5LCK - chain A; structure by X-ray diffraction, 1.89 A resolution.

# Chain A
Name: Mitogen-activated protein kinase 1
Source organism: Homo sapiens
Notes: EC 2.7.11.24
Reference sequence: P28482 (MK01_HUMAN); numbering as in UniProt (aligned over 1-360)
Sequence (360 residues; row label = number of the first residue in the row):
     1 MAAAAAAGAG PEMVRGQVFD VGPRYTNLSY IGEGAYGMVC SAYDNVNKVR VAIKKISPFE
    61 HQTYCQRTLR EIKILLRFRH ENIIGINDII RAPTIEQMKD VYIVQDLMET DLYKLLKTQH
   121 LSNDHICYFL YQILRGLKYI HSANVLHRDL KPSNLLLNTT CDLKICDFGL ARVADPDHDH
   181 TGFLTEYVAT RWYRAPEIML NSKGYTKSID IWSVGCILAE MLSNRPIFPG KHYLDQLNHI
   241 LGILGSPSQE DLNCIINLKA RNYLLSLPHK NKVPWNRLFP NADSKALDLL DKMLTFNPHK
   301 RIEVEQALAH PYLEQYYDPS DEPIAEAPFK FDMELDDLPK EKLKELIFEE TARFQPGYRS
Unresolved in the structure: 1-10, 358-360
Modified / non-standard residues: Cys127 (s,S-(2-hydroxyethyl)thiocysteine; CME); Cys161 (s,S-(2-hydroxyethyl)thiocysteine; CME)
Covalent attachments: compound 6TT linked to Cys166
Small-molecule neighbours: 6TT (N-[2-[[2-[(5-methoxypyridin-3-yl)amino]-5-(trifluoromethyl)pyrimidin-4-yl]amino]phenyl]propanamide): Ile31, Gly32, Glu33, Gly34, Val39, Ala52, Ile84, Gln105, Asp106, Leu107, Met108, Glu109, Thr110, Asp111, Lys114, Ser153, Asn154, Leu156, Asp167

# In short
Compound 6TT is covalently linked to Cys166.
Chain A is Mitogen-activated protein kinase 1 (Homo sapiens); the structure, A Clickable Covalent ERK 1/2
Inhibitor, was determined by X-ray diffraction together with 5LCJ from the same study.
